PDB entry 1JIE | X-ray diffraction, 1.80 A resolution | chains A and B

== Chain A ==
Protein: bleomycin-binding protein
From: Streptomyces verticillus
UniProtKB: Q53793 (Q53793_9ACTO); numbering as in UniProt (aligned over 1-122)
Chain sequence (122 residues; each row starts with the number of its first residue):
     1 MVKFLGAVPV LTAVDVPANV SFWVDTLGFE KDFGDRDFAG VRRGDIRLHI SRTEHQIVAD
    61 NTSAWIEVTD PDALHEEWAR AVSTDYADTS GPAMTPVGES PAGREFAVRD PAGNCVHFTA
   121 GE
Small-molecule neighbours:
  - bleomycin a2 (BLM), molecule 1: Asp32, Phe33, Phe38, Arg47, His49, Ser51, Arg52
  - bleomycin a2 (BLM), molecule 2: Ala59, Asp60, Asn61, Thr62, Trp65, Glu67, Tyr86, Ala87, Thr89, Thr95, Pro101, Ala102, Ala107, Arg109, Gly113, Asn114, Cys115, His117

== Chain B ==
Protein: bleomycin-binding protein
From: Streptomyces verticillus
UniProtKB: Q53793 (Q53793_9ACTO); residues 201-322 here correspond to UniProt positions 1-122 (UniProt number = residue number - 200)
Chain sequence (122 residues; numbered 201 to 322; the number before each row is that of its first residue):
   201 MVKFLGAVPV LTAVDVPANV SFWVDTLGFE KDFGDRDFAG VRRGDIRLHI SRTEHQIVAD
   261 NTSAWIEVTD PDALHEEWAR AVSTDYADTS GPAMTPVGES PAGREFAVRD PAGNCVHFTA
   321 GE
Small-molecule neighbours:
  - bleomycin a2 (BLM), molecule 1: Phe233, Phe238, Arg247, His249, Ser251, Arg252, Thr253
  - bleomycin a2 (BLM), molecule 2: Ala259, Asp260, Asn261, Thr262, Ser263, Trp265, Tyr286, Ala287, Thr289, Thr295, Pro301, Ala302, Ala307, Arg309, Gly313, Asn314, Cys315, His317

== How chain A and chain B interact ==
Contacting residue pairs (72; chain A residue first):
  Val2(A) with Val268(B), hydrophobic; Thr269(B); Asp270(B); Leu274(B)
  Lys3(A) with Val268(B); Thr269(B), hydrogen bond (backbone-backbone)
  Phe4(A) with Phe229(B), hydrophobic; Arg243(B); Asp245(B); Ile246(B), hydrophobic; Ile266(B), hydrophobic; Glu267(B); Val268(B), hydrophobic; Leu274(B), hydrophobic
  Leu5(A) with Ile246(B); Glu267(B), hydrogen bond (backbone-backbone); Val268(B); Thr269(B); Gly321(B); Glu322(B)
  Gly6(A) with Ile246(B); Ile266(B); Glu267(B), hydrogen bond (backbone-backbone)
  Ala7(A) with Ala207(B); Pro209(B); Ile246(B); Trp265(B)
  Val8(A) with Ala264(B); Trp265(B), hydrogen bond (backbone-backbone); Glu267(B)
  Pro9(A) with Ala207(B); Pro209(B)
  Val10(A) with Ser263(B); Ala264(B), hydrophobic; Trp265(B), hydrophobic
  Phe38(A) with Trp265(B), hydrophobic
  Arg43(A) with Phe204(B)
  Asp45(A) with Phe204(B)
  Ile46(A) with Phe204(B), hydrophobic; Leu205(B); Gly206(B)
  Arg47(A) with Glu267(B), salt bridge
  His49(A) with Trp265(B)
  Ile57(A) with His255(B); Val258(B)
  Val58(A) with Ile257(B); Asn261(B)
  Asn61(A) with Val258(B)
  Ser63(A) with Val210(B)
  Ala64(A) with Val208(B); Val210(B), hydrophobic
  Trp65(A) with Ala207(B); Val208(B), hydrogen bond (backbone-backbone); Val210(B), hydrophobic; Phe238(B), hydrophobic; His249(B)
  Ile66(A) with Gly206(B); Ala207(B), hydrophobic
  Glu67(A) with Phe204(B); Leu205(B), hydrogen bond (backbone-backbone); Gly206(B), hydrogen bond (backbone-backbone); Arg247(B), salt bridge
  Val68(A) with Val202(B), hydrophobic; Lys203(B); Phe204(B), hydrophobic
  Thr69(A) with Met201(B); Val202(B); Lys203(B), hydrogen bond (side chain-backbone)
  Ala73(A) with Val202(B), hydrophobic
  Leu74(A) with Phe204(B), hydrophobic
  Gly121(A) with Leu205(B)
  Glu122(A) with Leu205(B)
Also at the interface, not in a pair above, chain A (37 interface residues in all): Met1, Thr12, Phe29, Thr53, His55, Asp70, Trp78, Phe118
Also at the interface, not in a pair above, chain B (36 interface residues in all): Thr212, Ala273, Trp278, Phe318

== Summary ==
37 residues of chain A face 36 of chain B across their interface; the contacts include 8 hydrogen bonds and 2
salt bridges. Polar contacts include Arg47(A)-Glu267(B), Glu67(A)-Arg247(B) and Thr69(A)-Lys203(B). Bleomycin
a2 is bound between chain A and chain B.
Both chains are bleomycin-binding protein (Streptomyces verticillus). Entry 1JIE (Crystal structure of
bleomycin-binding protein from bleomycin-producing Streptomyces verticillus complexed with metal-free
bleomycin) was determined by X-ray diffraction, deposited together with 1JIF.
